PDB entry 6A3I | X-ray diffraction, 2.41 A resolution | chains A and B of the 4 polymer chains in the assembly

Chain A (and B):
Molecule: Putative dehydrogenase
Source organism: Pseudarthrobacter phenanthrenivorans (strain DSM 18606 / JCM 16027 / LMG 23796 / Sphe3)
Notes: chain B of this document is another copy of the same molecule, construct and numbering; everything in this record applies to it too
UniProt: F0M433 (F0M433_PSEPM); residue numbers follow UniProt; this construct covers 1-390
Sequence (410 residues; row label = number of the first residue in the row; numbers below 1 keep their minus sign (Met-19 is residue -19)):
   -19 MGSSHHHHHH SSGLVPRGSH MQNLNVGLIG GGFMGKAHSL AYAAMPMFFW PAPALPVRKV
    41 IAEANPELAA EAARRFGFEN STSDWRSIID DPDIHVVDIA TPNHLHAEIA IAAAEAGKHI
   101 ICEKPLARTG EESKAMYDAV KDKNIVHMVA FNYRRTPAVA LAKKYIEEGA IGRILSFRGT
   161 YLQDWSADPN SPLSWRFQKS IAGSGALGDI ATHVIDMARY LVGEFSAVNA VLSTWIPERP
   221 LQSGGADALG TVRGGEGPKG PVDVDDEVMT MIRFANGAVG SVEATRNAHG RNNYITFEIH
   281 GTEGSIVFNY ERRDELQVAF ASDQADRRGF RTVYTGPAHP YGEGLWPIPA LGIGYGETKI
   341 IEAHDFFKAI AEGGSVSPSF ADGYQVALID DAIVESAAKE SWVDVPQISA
Not modelled in the structure: -19 to 1, 224-238, 389-390 (chain B: -19 to 1, 223-238, 388-390)
Differences from the reference sequence: expression tag (-19 to 0)
Curated features (UniProtKB/Swiss-Prot):
  - binding site (NADH): Phe13, Met14, Glu43, Thr81, Asn83, His86, Glu103, Lys104, Ala130, Asn132, Trp175, Arg176, Tyr335
  - binding site (levoglucosan): Lys104, Tyr133, Gln163, Arg176, Asp189, His193
Residues lining bound ligands:
  - Levoglucosan (4PW): Phe13, Lys104, Tyr133, Tyr161, Gln163, Trp165, Arg176, Asp189, Ile190, His193, Asn273, Tyr335
  - NADH (NAI; 1,4-dihydronicotinamide adenine dinucleotide): Ile9, Gly10, Gly11, Gly12, Phe13, Met14, Ala42, Glu43, Ala44, Leu48, Trp65, Ala80, Thr81, Pro82, Asn83, Leu85, His86, Glu103, Lys104, Pro105, Trp175, Arg176, Asp189
What the authors report for this chain:
  - binding site for Levoglucosan: Tyr133, Gln163, Arg176, Asp189, His193
  - catalytic residues: Glu103, His193 (proposed by the authors, not directly observed)
  - specificity-determining residues: Tyr133, Tyr161, Gln163, Leu331

Interface between chain A and chain B:
Pairs across the interface - 62 pairs, chain A then chain B:
  Leu155(A) with Trp215(B), hydrophobic
  Ser156(A) with Glu247(B), hydrogen bond; Glu263(B)
  Arg158(A) with Arg158(B)
  Leu162(A) with Glu278(B); His280(B)
  Asn209(A) with Asn209(B), hydrogen bond; Met251(B)
  Ala210(A) with Met251(B)
  Val211(A) with Arg253(B); Trp382(B), hydrophobic
  Ser213(A) with Val259(B)
  Trp215(A) with Arg153(B); Leu155(B), hydrophobic; Val259(B), hydrophobic
  Glu247(A) with Ser156(B), hydrogen bond; Val259(B)
  Met249(A) with Met251(B), hydrophobic; Val259(B), hydrophobic; Gly260(B)
  Met251(A) with Asn209(B); Met249(B), hydrophobic; Met251(B), hydrophobic
  Arg253(A) with Glu380(B), salt bridge
  Val259(A) with Glu247(B)
  Gly260(A) with Met249(B)
  Asn267(A) with His280(B)
  Ala268(A) with His280(B); Ser285(B)
  His269(A) with Gly281(B); Thr282(B), hydrogen bond (side chain-backbone); Glu283(B); Gly284(B); Ser285(B), hydrogen bond (backbone-side chain); Ala299(B); Ala301(B); Phe310(B)
  Gly270(A) with Ala299(B); Phe310(B)
  Arg271(A) with Glu278(B), salt bridge; Val287(B); Phe310(B)
  Glu278(A) with Leu162(B); Arg271(B), salt bridge
  His280(A) with Leu162(B); Asn267(B); Ala268(B)
  Gly281(A) with His269(B)
  Thr282(A) with His269(B), hydrogen bond (backbone-side chain)
  Glu283(A) with His269(B)
  Gly284(A) with His269(B)
  Ser285(A) with Ala268(B); His269(B), hydrogen bond (side chain-backbone)
  Val287(A) with Arg271(B)
  Ala299(A) with His269(B)
  Ala301(A) with His269(B)
  Phe310(A) with His269(B); Gly270(B); Arg271(B)
  Glu380(A) with Trp382(B)
  Trp382(A) with Val211(B), hydrophobic; Glu380(B)
Also at the interface, not in a pair above, chain A (36 interface residues in all): Thr250, Ser261, Glu263
Also at the interface, not in a pair above, chain B (39 interface residues in all): Ala210, Ser213, Ile252, Gly257, Ser261, Thr265

Overview:
The interface between chain A and chain B involves 36 residues on one side and 39 on the other, with 7
hydrogen bonds and 3 salt bridges. Polar contacts include Arg253(A)-Glu380(B), Arg271(A)-Glu278(B) and
Ser156(A)-Glu247(B). The paper reports catalytic residues Glu103(A) and His193(A); a binding site for
Levoglucosan at Tyr133(A), Gln163(A) and Arg176(A) among others.
Chain A and chain B are both Putative dehydrogenase (Pseudarthrobacter phenanthrenivorans (strain DSM 18606 /
JCM 16027 / LMG 23796 / Sphe3)); the structure, Levoglucosan dehydrogenase, complex with NADH and
levoglucosan, was determined by X-ray diffraction (same publication as 6A3F, 6A3G and 6A3J).
